Entry 6LMV (electron microscopy, 3.60 A resolution); this record covers chains B and I of the 9 polymer chains in the assembly.

Chain B (and I):
Molecule: Calcium homeostasis modulator protein
From: Caenorhabditis elegans
Notes: chain I of this document is another copy of the same molecule, construct and numbering; everything in this record applies to it too
UniProt: Q18593 (CLHM1_CAEEL); residues 1-329 here = UniProt positions 1-329
Chain sequence (337 residues; each row starts with the number of its first residue):
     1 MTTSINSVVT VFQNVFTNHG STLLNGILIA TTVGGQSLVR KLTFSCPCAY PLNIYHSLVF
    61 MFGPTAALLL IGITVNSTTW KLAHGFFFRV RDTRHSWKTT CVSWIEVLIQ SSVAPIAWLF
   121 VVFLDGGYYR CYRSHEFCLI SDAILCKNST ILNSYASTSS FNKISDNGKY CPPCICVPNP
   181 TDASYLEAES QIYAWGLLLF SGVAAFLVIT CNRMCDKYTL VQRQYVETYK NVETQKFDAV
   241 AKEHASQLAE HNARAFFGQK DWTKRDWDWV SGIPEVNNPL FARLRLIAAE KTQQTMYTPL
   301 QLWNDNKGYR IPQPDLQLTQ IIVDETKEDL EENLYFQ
Disordered / not traced: 1-38, 275-296, 308-337
Differences from the reference sequence: expression tag (330-337)
Disulfide bonds: Cys46-Cys131, Cys48-Cys176, Cys138-Cys174
Curated features (UniProtKB/Swiss-Prot):
  - glycosylation: Asn148 (N-linked (GlcNAc...) asparagine)
  - mutagenesis: Asp125 (D125A: Changes relative Ca2+ and Cl-permeabilities)

Chain B / chain I interface:
Pairs across the interface - 8 pairs, chain B then chain I:
  Lys264(B) - Lys217(I)
  Trp267(B) - Thr219(I)
  Trp267(B) - Val221(I)
  Trp267(B) - Gln222(I)
  Trp267(B) - Tyr225(I)  hydrophobic
  Asp268(B) - Thr219(I)
  Ser271(B) - Thr219(I)  hydrogen bond
  Ser271(B) - Val221(I)
Other interface residues (no listed pair), chain B (6 interface residues in all): Phe257, Val270
Other interface residues (no listed pair), chain I (6 interface residues in all): Leu220

In short:
Chain B and chain I each contribute 6 residues to their interface; the contacts include 1 hydrogen bond. Its
one hydrogen-bonded contact is Ser271(B)-Thr219(I). From UniProt: one mutagenesis site on chain B.
Chain B and chain I are both Calcium homeostasis modulator protein (Caenorhabditis elegans); the structure,
Cryo-EM structure of the C. elegans CLHM-1, was determined by electron microscopy, deposited together with
6LMT, 6LMU, 6LMW and 6LMX.
